Entry 4E45 (X-ray diffraction, 2.00 A resolution); this record covers chains A and C of the 5 polymer chains in the assembly.

# Chain A (and C)
Name: Centromere protein S
Organism: Homo sapiens
Notes: chain C of this document is another copy of the same molecule, construct and numbering; everything in this record applies to it too
UniProt: Q8N2Z9 (CENPS_HUMAN); residue numbers follow UniProt; this construct covers 1-110
Sequence (112 residues; numbered -1 to 110; the number before each row is that of its first residue; numbers below 1 keep their minus sign (Gly-1 is residue -1)):
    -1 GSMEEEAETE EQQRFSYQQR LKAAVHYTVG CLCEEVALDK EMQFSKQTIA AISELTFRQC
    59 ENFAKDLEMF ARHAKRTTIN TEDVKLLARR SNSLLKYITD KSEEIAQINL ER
Not modelled in the structure: -1 to 3, 106-110 (chain C: -1 to 11, 106-110)
Construct notes: expression tag (-1 to 0)
UniProt features mapped onto this chain:
  - modified residue: Met1 (N-acetylmethionine)

# Interface between chain A and chain C
Pairs across the interface (23):
  Asp64(A) - Arg87(C)  salt bridge
  Asp64(A) - Arg88(C)  salt bridge
  Met67(A) - Arg87(C)
  Phe68(A) - Phe68(C)  hydrophobic
  Phe68(A) - His71(C)  hydrogen bond (backbone-side chain)
  Phe68(A) - Arg87(C)
  His71(A) - Phe68(C)  hydrogen bond (side chain-backbone)
  His71(A) - Ala72(C)
  His71(A) - Arg74(C)  hydrogen bond
  His71(A) - Glu80(C)
  His71(A) - Asp81(C)  salt bridge
  His71(A) - Leu84(C)
  Ala72(A) - His71(C)
  Arg74(A) - His71(C)  hydrogen bond
  Glu80(A) - His71(C)
  Asp81(A) - His71(C)  salt bridge
  Leu84(A) - Met67(C)  hydrophobic
  Leu84(A) - His71(C)
  Arg87(A) - Asp64(C)  salt bridge
  Arg87(A) - Met67(C)
  Arg87(A) - Arg87(C)
  Arg88(A) - Asn60(C)
  Arg88(A) - Asp64(C)  salt bridge
Also at the interface, not in a pair above, chain A (13 interface residues in all): Ala69, Leu93

# Overview
13 residues of chain A face 12 of chain C across their interface, with 4 hydrogen bonds and 6 salt bridges.
Polar pairs include Asp64(A)-Arg87(C), Asp64(A)-Arg88(C) and His71(A)-Asp81(C).
Both chains are Centromere protein S (Homo sapiens). Entry 4E45 (Crystal structure of the hMHF1/hMHF2
Histone-Fold Tetramer in Complex with Fanconi Anemia Associated Helicase hFANCM) was determined by X-ray
diffraction.
